PDB entry 7R21 | electron microscopy, 3.10 A resolution | chains K and R of the 19 polymer chains in the assembly

# Chain K
Molecule: Cas7a
From: Pyrococcus furiosus DSM 3638
Reference sequence: Q8U333 (Q8U333_PYRFU); numbering as in UniProt (aligned over 1-336)
Amino-acid sequence (336 residues; row label = number of the first residue in the row):
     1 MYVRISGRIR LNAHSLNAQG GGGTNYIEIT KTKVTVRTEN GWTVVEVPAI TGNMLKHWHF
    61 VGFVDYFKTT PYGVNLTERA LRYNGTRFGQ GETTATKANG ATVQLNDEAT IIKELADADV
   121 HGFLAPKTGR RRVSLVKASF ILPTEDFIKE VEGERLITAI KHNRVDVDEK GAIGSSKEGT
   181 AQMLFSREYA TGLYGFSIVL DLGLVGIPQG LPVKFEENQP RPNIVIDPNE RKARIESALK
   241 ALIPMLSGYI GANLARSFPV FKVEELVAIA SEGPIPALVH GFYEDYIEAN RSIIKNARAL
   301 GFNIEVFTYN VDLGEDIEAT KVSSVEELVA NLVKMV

# Chain R
Molecule: CrRNA
From: Escherichia coli
Sequence (62 nucleotides; numbered 1 to 62; the number before each row is that of its first residue):
     1 AUUGAAAGUU GUAGUAUGCG GUCCUUGCGG CUGAGAGCAC UUCAGGAGUU GCCCGCGCCA
    61 GC

# How chain K and chain R interact
Contacting residue pairs (51; chain K residue first):
  Asn17(K) - G21(R)  hydrogen bond to the phosphate
  Asn17(K) - U22(R)  phosphate contact
  Ala18(K) - G21(R)  sugar contact
  Ala18(K) - U22(R)  phosphate contact
  Gln19(K) - G21(R)  base contact
  Gly20(K) - U22(R)  phosphate contact
  Thr51(K) - G21(R)  hydrogen bond to the phosphate
  Asn53(K) - C19(R)  hydrogen bond to the sugar
  Asn53(K) - G21(R)  phosphate contact
  Met54(K) - G20(R)  phosphate contact
  Met54(K) - G21(R)  phosphate contact
  Met54(K) - U22(R)  phosphate contact
  Lys56(K) - G18(R)  hydrogen bond to the phosphate
  Lys56(K) - C19(R)  salt bridge to the phosphate
  His57(K) - G20(R)  hydrogen bond to the base
  Trp58(K) - G20(R)  base contact
  Gly85(K) - C19(R)  sugar contact
  Gly85(K) - G20(R)  phosphate contact
  Arg87(K) - G18(R)  sugar contact
  Arg87(K) - C19(R)  salt bridge to the phosphate
  His121(K) - G18(R)  sugar contact
  His121(K) - C19(R)  phosphate contact
  Phe123(K) - U17(R)  sugar contact
  Phe123(K) - G18(R)  sugar contact
  Leu124(K) - U17(R)  base contact
  Leu124(K) - G18(R)  base contact
  Arg131(K) - G14(R)  base contact
  Arg131(K) - U17(R)  hydrogen bond to the sugar
  Arg132(K) - U17(R)  hydrogen bond to the sugar
  Val133(K) - U17(R)  phosphate contact
  Val133(K) - G18(R)  phosphate contact
  Ser134(K) - G18(R)  hydrogen bond to the phosphate
  Lys161(K) - G27(R)  base contact
  His162(K) - G27(R)  salt bridge to the phosphate
  Asn163(K) - U25(R)  hydrogen bond to the sugar
  Asn163(K) - U26(R)  hydrogen bond to the sugar
  Asn163(K) - G27(R)  sugar contact
  Asn163(K) - C28(R)  sugar contact
  Arg164(K) - U25(R)  base contact
  Val165(K) - U26(R)  phosphate contact
  Ile173(K) - G29(R)  base contact
  Leu184(K) - G27(R)  base contact
  Phe185(K) - U25(R)  base contact
  Gly251(K) - G20(R)  base contact
  Ala252(K) - G20(R)  base contact
  Ala252(K) - U22(R)  sugar contact
  Ala252(K) - C23(R)  phosphate contact
  Asn253(K) - C23(R)  hydrogen bond to the phosphate
  Ala255(K) - C24(R)  phosphate contact
  Arg256(K) - C24(R)  salt bridge to the phosphate
  Arg256(K) - U25(R)  salt bridge to the phosphate
Interface residues without a listed pair, chain K (36 interface residues in all): Gly21, Gly22, Gly122, Leu254

# Summary
36 residues of chain K and 14 residues of chain R are in contact, with 11 hydrogen bonds and 5 salt bridges.
Polar contacts include His57(K)-G20(R), Asn53(K)-C19(R) and Arg131(K)-U17(R).
Chain K is Cas7a (Pyrococcus furiosus DSM 3638) and chain R is CrRNA (Escherichia coli); the structure,
elongated Cascade complex from type I-A CRISPR-Cas system, was determined by electron microscopy.
